PDB entry 8FRZ | electron microscopy, 2.75 A resolution | chains A and E of the 5 polymer chains in the assembly

Chain A (and E):
Molecule: 5-hydroxytryptamine receptor 3A
Organism: Mus musculus
Notes: chain E of this document is another copy of the same molecule, construct and numbering; everything in this record applies to it too
UniProtKB: E9QLC0 (E9QLC0_MOUSE); residues 1-462 here correspond to UniProt positions 28-489 (UniProt number = residue number + 27)
Amino-acid sequence (553 residues; each row starts with the number of its first residue; numbers below 1 keep their minus sign (Trp-74 is residue -74)):
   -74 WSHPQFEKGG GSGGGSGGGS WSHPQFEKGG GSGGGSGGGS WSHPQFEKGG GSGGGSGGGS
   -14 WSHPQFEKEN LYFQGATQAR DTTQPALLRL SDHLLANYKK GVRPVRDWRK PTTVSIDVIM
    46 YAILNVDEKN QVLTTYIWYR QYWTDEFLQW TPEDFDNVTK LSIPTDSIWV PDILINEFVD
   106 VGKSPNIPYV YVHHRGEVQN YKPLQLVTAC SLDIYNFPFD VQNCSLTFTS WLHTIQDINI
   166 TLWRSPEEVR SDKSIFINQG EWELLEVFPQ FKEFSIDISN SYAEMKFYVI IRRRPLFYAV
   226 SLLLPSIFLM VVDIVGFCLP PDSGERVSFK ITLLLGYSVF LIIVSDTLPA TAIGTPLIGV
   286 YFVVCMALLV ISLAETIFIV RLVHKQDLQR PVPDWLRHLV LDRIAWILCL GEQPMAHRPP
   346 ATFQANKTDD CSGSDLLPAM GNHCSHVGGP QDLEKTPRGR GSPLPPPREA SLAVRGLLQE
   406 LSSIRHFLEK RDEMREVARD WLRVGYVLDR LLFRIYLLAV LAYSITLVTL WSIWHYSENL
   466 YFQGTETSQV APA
Unresolved in the structure: -74 to 7, 333-396, 463-478
Sequence notes: expression tag (-74 to 0, 463-478)
Disulfides: Cys135-Cys149
Glycans and other covalent adducts: N-acetylglucosamine (NAG) linked to Asn82, Asn148, Asn164
Small-molecule neighbours:
  - serotonin (SRO), molecule 1: Ile44, Trp63, Tyr64, Arg65, Tyr126, Lys127
  - serotonin (SRO), molecule 2: Thr154, Ser155, Trp156, Tyr207

Chain A / chain E interface:
Residue-residue contacts (82; chain A residue first):
  Gly26(A) with Ser87(E); Pro89(E)
  Val27(A) with Leu12(E), hydrophobic
  Val30(A) with Ala11(E)
  Trp33(A) with Leu12(E), hydrophobic; Asp81(E), hydrogen bond (side chain-backbone); Asn82(E); Val83(E)
  Arg34(A) with Asp81(E), salt bridge; Asn82(E), hydrogen bond
  Asn55(A) with Asn50(E)
  Phe72(A) with Ala11(E), hydrophobic; Leu13(E), hydrophobic
  Trp94(A) with Tyr114(E), hydrogen bond
  Val95(A) with Tyr114(E), hydrogen bond (backbone-side chain)
  Asp97(A) with Ile112(E); Tyr114(E)
  Leu99(A) with Pro110(E), hydrophobic; Ile112(E), hydrophobic
  Glu102(A) with Tyr46(E), hydrogen bond
  Phe103(A) with Tyr61(E); Pro110(E); Pro128(E), hydrophobic; Gln130(E), hydrogen bond (backbone-side chain)
  Val104(A) with Gln130(E)
  Asp105(A) with Lys108(E)
  Ser136(A) with Gln184(E), hydrogen bond
  Trp156(A) with Tyr61(E); Trp63(E); Ile112(E); Tyr126(E); Lys127(E); Pro128(E), hydrophobic
  Leu157(A) with Tyr114(E); Tyr116(E), hydrogen bond (backbone-side chain)
  His158(A) with Ser87(E); Tyr114(E); Tyr116(E)
  Thr159(A) with Tyr116(E), hydrogen bond (backbone-side chain)
  Ile201(A) with Ser179(E); Ile180(E), hydrophobic
  Gly249(A) with Glu250(E)
  Val252(A) with Glu250(E)
  Ile256(A) with Phe254(E), hydrophobic
  Leu259(A) with Phe233(E), hydrophobic
  Leu260(A) with Thr257(E)
  Ser263(A) with Phe233(E)
  Ile267(A) with Ile268(E), hydrophobic
  Thr276(A) with Phe222(E)
  Ala277(A) with Phe222(E)
  Ile278(A) with Gly185(E); Arg219(E)
  Val288(A) with Leu229(E), hydrophobic
  Met291(A) with Phe233(E), hydrophobic
  Val295(A) with Phe233(E), hydrophobic
  Ala299(A) with Val240(E), hydrophobic
  Ile302(A) with Val240(E); Gly241(E); Cys243(E)
  Arg306(A) with Cys243(E); Leu244(E); Pro245(E); Arg435(E)
  His309(A) with Asp247(E), salt bridge; Tyr431(E)
  Gln311(A) with Leu427(E)
  Asp312(A) with Arg424(E), salt bridge; Leu427(E)
  Leu402(A) with Leu402(E), hydrophobic; Leu403(E); Leu406(E), hydrophobic
  Glu405(A) with Leu406(E); Ser407(E); Arg410(E), salt bridge
  Ser408(A) with Arg410(E); Glu414(E), hydrogen bond
  Ile409(A) with Leu413(E), hydrophobic
  Phe412(A) with Leu413(E); Glu414(E); Asp417(E)
  Lys415(A) with Asp417(E), salt bridge
  Arg416(A) with Arg420(E)
Also at the interface, not in a pair above, chain A (60 interface residues in all): Arg31, Asp32, Gln56, Asn101, Val106, Asp162, Phe199, Asn205, Tyr207, Asp271, Leu298, Val305, Leu406
Also at the interface, not in a pair above, chain E (61 interface residues in all): Ser16, Ile88, Ser109, Val115, Asn183, Glu186, Tyr223, Val237, Arg416

In short:
60 residues of chain A face 61 of chain E across their interface; the contacts include 10 hydrogen bonds and 5
salt bridges. Among the polar pairs are Arg34(A)-Asp81(E), His309(A)-Asp247(E) and Asp312(A)-Arg424(E). Bound
to chain A: serotonin. Covalently linked N-acetylglucosamine: at Asn82(A), Asn148(A) and Asn164(A).
Chain A and chain E are both 5-hydroxytryptamine receptor 3A (Mus musculus); the structure, Full-length mouse
5-HT3A receptor in complex with serotonin, pre-activated, was determined by electron microscopy together with
8FRW, 8FRX, 8FSB, 8FSP and 8FSZ from the same study.
